9MN4 - chains B and N of the 6 polymer chains in the assembly; structure by electron microscopy, 3.05 A resolution.

[Chain B]
Molecule: Dimethyladenosine transferase 2, mitochondrial
Source organism: Homo sapiens
Notes: EC 2.1.1.-
UniProt: Q9H5Q4 (TFB2M_HUMAN); residues 1-396 here = UniProt positions 1-396
Chain sequence (396 residues; each row starts with the number of its first residue):
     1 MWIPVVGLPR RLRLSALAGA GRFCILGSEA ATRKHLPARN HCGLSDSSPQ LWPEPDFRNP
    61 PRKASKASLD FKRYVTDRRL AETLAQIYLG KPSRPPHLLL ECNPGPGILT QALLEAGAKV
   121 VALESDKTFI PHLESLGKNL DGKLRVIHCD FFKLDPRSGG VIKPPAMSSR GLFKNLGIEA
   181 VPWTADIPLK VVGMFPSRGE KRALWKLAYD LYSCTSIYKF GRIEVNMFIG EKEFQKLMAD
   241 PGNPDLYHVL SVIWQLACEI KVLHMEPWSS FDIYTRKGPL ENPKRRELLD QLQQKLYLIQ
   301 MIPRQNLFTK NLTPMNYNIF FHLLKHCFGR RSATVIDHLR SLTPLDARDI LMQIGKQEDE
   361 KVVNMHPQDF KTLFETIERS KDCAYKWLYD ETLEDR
Disordered / not traced: 1-71, 396
Swiss-Prot annotation at these positions:
  - region: Arg330, Arg331 (DNA-binding)
  - binding site (S-adenosyl-L-methionine): Val75, Glu124, Asp150
  - mutagenesis: Gly105 (G105A: Abolishes methyltransferase activity), Arg330 (R330A: Impairs transcription initiation; when associated with A-331), Arg331 (R331A: Impairs transcription initiation; when associated with A-330)
What the authors report for this chain:
  - binding site for Non-Template Strand DNA (chain N): Glu394

[Chain N]
Molecule: Non-Template Strand DNA
Sequence (60 nucleotides; numbered -9 to 50; the number before each row is that of its first residue; numbers below 1 keep their minus sign (DG-9 is residue -9)):
    -9 GAAAATAATG TGTTAGTTGG GGGGTGACTG TTAAAAGTGC ATACCGCCAA AAGATAGGCC
Disordered / not traced: -9 to 0

[Interface between chain B and chain N]
Contacting residue pairs - 21 pairs, chain B then chain N:
  Lys153(B) with DA41(N), sugar contact; DA42(N), phosphate contact
  Pro156(B) with DA41(N), base contact
  Arg157(B) with DA39(N), hydrogen bond to the base; DA40(N), hydrogen bond to the base
  Gly160(B) with DA41(N), base contact
  Ile162(B) with DA41(N), base contact
  Lys163(B) with DA41(N), base contact
  Ala166(B) with DA41(N), base contact
  Lys201(B) with DC37(N), base contact
  Arg202(B) with DA40(N), salt bridge to the phosphate
  Trp205(B) with DC37(N), hydrogen bond to the phosphate; DC38(N), hydrogen bond to the phosphate; DA39(N), sugar contact
  Tyr209(B) with DC38(N), base contact; DA39(N), stacking on the base
  Lys236(B) with DG36(N), salt bridge to the phosphate
  His248(B) with DG36(N), salt bridge to the phosphate
  Leu250(B) with DC38(N), phosphate contact
  Lys325(B) with DC38(N), hydrogen bond to the phosphate
  Glu394(B) with DC38(N), hydrogen bond to the base
Interface residues without a listed pair, chain B (18 interface residues in all): Gly159, Leu393
Interface residues without a listed pair, chain N (8 interface residues in all): DC35

[In short]
18 residues of chain B and 8 residues of chain N are in contact, with 6 hydrogen bonds, 3 salt bridges and 1
aromatic stacking contact. Polar contacts include Arg157(B)-DA39(N), Arg157(B)-DA40(N) and Glu394(B)-DC38(N).
The paper reports a binding site for Non-Template Strand DNA (chain N) at Glu394(B).
Here chain B is Dimethyladenosine transferase 2, mitochondrial (Homo sapiens) and chain N is Non-Template
Strand DNA. Entry 9MN4 (Structure of the human mitochondrial initially transcribing complex, IC3) was
determined by electron microscopy together with 9MN5, 9MN6, 9MN7, 9MN8, 9MN9 and 9MNA from the same study.
